PDB entry 6JZV | X-ray diffraction, 2.00 A resolution | chain A

[Chain A]
Protein: Zinc-dependent sulfurtransferase SufU
From: Bacillus subtilis (strain 168)
Notes: EC 2.-.-.-
UniProt: O32163 (SUFU_BACSU); numbering as in UniProt (aligned over 1-147)
Chain sequence (155 residues; numbered 1 to 155; the number before each row is that of its first residue):
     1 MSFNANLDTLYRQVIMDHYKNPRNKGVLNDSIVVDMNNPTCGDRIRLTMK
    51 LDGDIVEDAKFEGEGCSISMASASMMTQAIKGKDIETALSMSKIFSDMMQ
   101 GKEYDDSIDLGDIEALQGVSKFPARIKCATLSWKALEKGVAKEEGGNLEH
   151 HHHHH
Disordered / not traced: 1-3, 145-155
Construct notes: expression tag (148-155)
Swiss-Prot annotation at these positions:
  - binding site (Zn(2+)): Cys-41, Asp-43, Cys-66, Cys-128
  - mutagenesis: Cys-41 (C41A: Does not activate SufS; dominant negative to wild-type protein, interacts with SufS. Binds about 40% Zn(2+); C41D: Complete loss of growth without mevalonate), Asp-43 (D43A: Increases stability of the bound Fe-S cluster. Binds SufS, binds about 35% Zn(2+)), Cys-66 (C66A: Does not interact with SufS, does not activate SufS; no effect in presence of wild-type protein. Binds about 15% Zn(2+); C66D: Complete loss of growth without mevalonate), Cys-128 (C128A: Does not interact with SufS, does not activate SufS; no effect in presence of wild-type protein. Binds about 45% Zn(2+); C128D: Delayed growth without mevalonate)
Bound ions: Zn2+: Cys-41, Asp-43, Cys-66, Cys-128

[Summary]
Cys-41, Asp-43, Cys-66 and Cys-128 form the Zn2+ site. UniProt lists 4 Zn2+-binding residues and 4 mutagenesis
sites.
Chain A is Zinc-dependent sulfurtransferase SufU (Bacillus subtilis (strain 168)); the structure, Crystal
structure of SufU from Bacillus subtilis, was determined by X-ray diffraction together with 6JZW from the same
study.
